Entry 4Z1M (X-ray diffraction, 3.30 A resolution); this record covers chains A and G of the 10 polymer chains in the assembly.

[Chain A]
Molecule: ATP synthase subunit alpha, mitochondrial
Organism: Bos taurus
UniProt: P19483 (ATPA_BOVIN); residues 1-510 here correspond to UniProt positions 44-553 (UniProt number = residue number + 43)
Amino-acid sequence (510 residues; each row starts with the number of its first residue):
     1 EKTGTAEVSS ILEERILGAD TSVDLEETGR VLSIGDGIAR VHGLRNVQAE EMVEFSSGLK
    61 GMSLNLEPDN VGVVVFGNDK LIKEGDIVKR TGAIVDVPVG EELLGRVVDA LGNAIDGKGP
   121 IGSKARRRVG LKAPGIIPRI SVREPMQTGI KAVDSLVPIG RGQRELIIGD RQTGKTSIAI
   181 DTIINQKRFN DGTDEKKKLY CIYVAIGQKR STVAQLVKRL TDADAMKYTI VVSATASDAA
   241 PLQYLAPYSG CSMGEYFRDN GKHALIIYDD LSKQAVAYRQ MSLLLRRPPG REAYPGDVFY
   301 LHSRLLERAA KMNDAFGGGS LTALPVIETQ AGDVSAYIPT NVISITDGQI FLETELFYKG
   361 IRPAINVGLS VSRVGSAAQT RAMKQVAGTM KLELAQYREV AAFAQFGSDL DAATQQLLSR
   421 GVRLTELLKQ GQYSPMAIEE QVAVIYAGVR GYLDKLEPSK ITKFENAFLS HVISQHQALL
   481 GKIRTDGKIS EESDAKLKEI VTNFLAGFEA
Disordered / not traced: 1-23
Sequence notes: variant Glu1 (Gln44 in P19483), Gly481 (Ser524 in P19483)
Bound ions: Mg2+: Thr176 (together with ATP)
Ligand contacts: ATP (adenosine-5'-triphosphate): Asp170, Arg171, Gln172, Thr173, Gly174, Lys175, Thr176, Ser177, Glu328, Phe357, Arg362, Pro363, Gln430, Gly431, Gln432
UniProt features mapped onto this chain:
  - binding site (ATP): Gln172, Gly174, Lys175, Thr176, Ser177, Gln430, Gln432
  - binding site (Mg(2+)): Thr176, Asp269
  - site: Ser370 (Required for activity)
  - modified residue: Ser10 (Phosphoserine), Ser22 (Phosphoserine), Ser33 (Phosphoserine), Ser63 (Phosphoserine), Lys80 (N6-acetyllysine), Lys83 (N6-acetyllysine), Lys89 (N6-acetyllysine), Thr91 (Phosphothreonine), Lys118 (N6-acetyllysine), Ser123 (Phosphoserine), Lys124 (N6-acetyllysine), Ser141 (Phosphoserine), Arg161 (Omega-N-methylarginine), Lys187 (N6-acetyllysine), Lys196 (N6-acetyllysine), Lys197 (N6-acetyllysine), Lys218 (N6-acetyllysine), Lys262 (N6-acetyllysine), Lys384 (N6-acetyllysine), Lys391 (N6-acetyllysine) and 5 more in UniProt
  - glycosylation: Ser33 (O-linked (GlcNAc) serine)
Reported in the primary citation:
  - conformationally variable residues: Gly130 to Ile136

[Chain G]
Molecule: ATP synthase subunit gamma, mitochondrial
Organism: Bos taurus
UniProt: P05631 (ATPG_BOVIN); residues 1-273 here correspond to UniProt positions 26-298 (UniProt number = residue number + 25)
Amino-acid sequence (273 residues; row label = number of the first residue in the row):
     1 ATLKDITRRL KSIKNIQKIT KSMKMVAAAK YARAERELKP ARVYGVGSLA LYEKADIKTP
    61 EDKKKHLIIG VSSDRGLCGA IHSSVAKQMK SEAANLAAAG KEVKIIGVGD KIRSILHRTH
   121 SDQFLVTFKE VGRRPPTFGD ASVIALELLN SGYEFDEGSI IFNRFRSVIS YKTEEKPIFS
   181 LDTISSAESM SIYDDIDADV LRNYQEYSLA NIIYYSLKES TTSEQSARMT AMDNASKNAS
   241 EMIDKLTLTF NRTRQAVITK ELIEIISGAA ALD
Disordered / not traced: 45-72, 92-107, 154-163, 174-204, 273
UniProt features mapped onto this chain:
  - modified residue: Lys14 (N6-acetyllysine), Lys24 (N6-succinyllysine), Lys30 (N6-acetyllysine), Lys90 (N6-acetyllysine), Ser121 (Phosphoserine), Lys129 (N6-acetyllysine), Lys172 (N6-acetyllysine), Lys245 (N6-succinyllysine)

[Chain A / chain G interface]
Contacting residue pairs (13; chain A residue first):
  Arg286(A) - Leu272(G)
  Pro289(A) - Ile265(G)  hydrophobic
  Gly290(A) - Leu262(G)
  Arg291(A) - Ile258(G)
  Ala293(A) - Ile265(G)
  Ala402(A) - Ser22(G)
  Phe403(A) - Ser22(G)
  Phe403(A) - Met25(G)  hydrophobic
  Phe406(A) - Ser22(G)
  Phe406(A) - Met23(G)  hydrophobic
  Phe406(A) - Val26(G)
  Asp409(A) - Lys30(G)  salt bridge
  Asp409(A) - Arg134(G)
Other interface residues (no listed pair), chain A (12 interface residues in all): Glu292, Ala331, Ser408
Other interface residues (no listed pair), chain G (16 interface residues in all): Lys11, Ile19, Lys21, Arg133, Arg254, Ile266

[Overview]
The interface between chain A and chain G involves 12 residues on one side and 16 on the other; the contacts
include 1 salt bridge. Its one salt-bridged contact is Asp409(A)-Lys30(G). Chain A binds ATP. UniProt lists 7
ATP-binding residues and Mg2+-binding residues Thr176(A) and Asp269(A) on chain A. The paper reports
conformational variability at Gly130(A).
Here chain A is ATP synthase subunit alpha, mitochondrial and chain G is ATP synthase subunit gamma,
mitochondrial, both from Bos taurus. Entry 4Z1M (Bovine F1-ATPase inhibited by three copies of the inhibitor
protein IF1 crystallised in the presence of ...) was determined by X-ray diffraction (same publication as
4YXW).
